Entry 2JLW (X-ray diffraction, 2.60 A resolution); this record covers chains A and C.

== Chain A ==
Molecule: Serine protease subunit NS3
Source organism: Dengue virus 4
Notes: EC 3.4.21.91
UniProtKB: Q2YHF0 (POLG_DEN4T); residues 172-618 here correspond to UniProt positions 1646-2092 (UniProt number = residue number + 1474)
Chain sequence (451 residues; each row starts with the number of its first residue):
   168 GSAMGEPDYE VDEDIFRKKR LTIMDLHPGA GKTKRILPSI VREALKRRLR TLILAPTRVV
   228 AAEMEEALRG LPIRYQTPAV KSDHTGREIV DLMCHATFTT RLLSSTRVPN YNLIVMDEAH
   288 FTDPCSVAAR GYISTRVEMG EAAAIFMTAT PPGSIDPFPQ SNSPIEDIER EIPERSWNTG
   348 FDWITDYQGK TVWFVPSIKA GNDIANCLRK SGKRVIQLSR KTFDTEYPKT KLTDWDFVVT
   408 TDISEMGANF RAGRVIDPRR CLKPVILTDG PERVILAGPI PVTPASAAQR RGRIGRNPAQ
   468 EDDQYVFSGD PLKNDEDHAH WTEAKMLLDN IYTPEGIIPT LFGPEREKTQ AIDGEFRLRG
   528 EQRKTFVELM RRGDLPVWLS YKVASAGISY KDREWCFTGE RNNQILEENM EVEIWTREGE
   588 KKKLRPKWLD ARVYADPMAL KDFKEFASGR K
Disordered / not traced: 272
Differences from the reference sequence: conflict Asp250 (Glu1724 in Q2YHF0), Cys292 (Ser1766 in Q2YHF0), Ser321 (Thr1795 in Q2YHF0), Ile322 (Thr1796 in Q2YHF0), Arg381 (Lys1855 in Q2YHF0), Lys480 (Arg1954 in Q2YHF0)
Swiss-Prot annotation at these positions:
  - region: Arg184 to Arg187 (Important for RNA-binding)
  - motif: Asp284 to His287 (DEAH box)
  - binding site (ATP): Leu193 to Thr200
  - site: Arg457 (Involved in NS3 ATPase and RTPase activities), Arg460 (Involved in NS3 ATPase and RTPase activities), Lys618 (Cleavage)
  - modified residue: Lys388 (N6-acetyllysine)

== Chain C ==
Molecule: 13-nt RNA strand
Sequence (13 nucleotides; numbered 1 to 13; the number before each row is that of its first residue):
     1 UAGACUAACA ACU
Disordered / not traced: 8-13

== How chain A and chain C interact ==
Contacting residue pairs (34; chain A residue first):
  Pro223(A) - G3(C)  sugar contact
  Pro223(A) - A4(C)  sugar contact
  Thr224(A) - G3(C)  sugar contact
  Thr224(A) - A4(C)  phosphate contact
  Arg225(A) - A4(C)  salt bridge to the phosphate
  Arg225(A) - C5(C)  salt bridge to the phosphate
  Thr244(A) - C5(C)  hydrogen bond to the phosphate
  Pro245(A) - C5(C)  phosphate contact
  Cys261(A) - A4(C)  hydrogen bond to the phosphate
  Cys261(A) - C5(C)  hydrogen bond to the phosphate
  Ala263(A) - G3(C)  base contact
  Ala263(A) - A4(C)  sugar contact
  Thr264(A) - A4(C)  hydrogen bond to the sugar
  Thr264(A) - C5(C)  sugar contact
  Phe288(A) - G3(C)  sugar contact
  Asp290(A) - G3(C)  base contact
  Pro363(A) - U1(C)  hydrogen bond to the sugar
  Pro363(A) - A2(C)  sugar contact
  Ser364(A) - U1(C)  phosphate contact
  Ser364(A) - A2(C)  phosphate contact
  Ile365(A) - A2(C)  hydrogen bond to the phosphate
  Ser386(A) - G3(C)  phosphate contact
  Arg387(A) - A2(C)  salt bridge to the phosphate
  Arg387(A) - G3(C)  salt bridge to the phosphate
  Arg387(A) - A4(C)  phosphate contact
  Thr408(A) - A2(C)  hydrogen bond to the phosphate
  Thr408(A) - G3(C)  hydrogen bond to the phosphate
  Asp409(A) - A2(C)  hydrogen bond to the sugar
  Ile410(A) - G3(C)  sugar contact
  Ile410(A) - A4(C)  phosphate contact
  Leu429(A) - U1(C)  base contact
  Leu443(A) - U1(C)  sugar contact
  Arg599(A) - U1(C)  base contact
  Asp603(A) - U1(C)  sugar contact
Interface residues without a listed pair, chain A (26 interface residues in all): Gln243, Arg268, Pro431, Arg538
Interface residues without a listed pair, chain C (7 interface residues in all): U6, A7

== Summary ==
26 residues of chain A face 7 of chain C across their interface; the contacts include 9 hydrogen bonds and 4
salt bridges. Polar pairs include Thr264(A)-A4(C), Pro363(A)-U1(C) and Asp409(A)-A2(C). From UniProt: 8
ATP-binding residues on chain A.
Chain A is Serine protease subunit NS3 (Dengue virus 4) and chain C is a 13-nt RNA strand; the structure,
Dengue virus 4 NS3 helicase in complex with ssRNA2, was determined by X-ray diffraction (same publication as
2JLU, 2JLV, 2JLX and 2JLZ).
